Entry 9IPV (electron microscopy, 2.53 A resolution); this record covers chains A and S of the 5 polymer chains in the assembly.

Chain A:
Protein: Guanine nucleotide-binding protein G(i) subunit alpha-1
Organism: Homo sapiens
UniProtKB: P63096 (GNAI1_HUMAN); residue numbers follow UniProt; this construct covers 1-354
Amino-acid sequence (354 residues; each row starts with the number of its first residue):
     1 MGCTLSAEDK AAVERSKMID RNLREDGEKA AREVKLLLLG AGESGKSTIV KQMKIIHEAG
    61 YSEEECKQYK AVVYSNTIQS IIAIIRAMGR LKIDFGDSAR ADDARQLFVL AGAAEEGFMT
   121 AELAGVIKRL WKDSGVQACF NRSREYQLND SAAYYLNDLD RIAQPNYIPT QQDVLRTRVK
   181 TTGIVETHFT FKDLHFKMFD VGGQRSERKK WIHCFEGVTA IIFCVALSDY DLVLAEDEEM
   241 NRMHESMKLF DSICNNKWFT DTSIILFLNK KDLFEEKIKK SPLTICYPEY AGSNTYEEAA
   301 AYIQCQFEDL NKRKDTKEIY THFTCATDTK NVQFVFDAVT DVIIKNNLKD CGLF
Disordered / not traced: 1-4, 53-177
UniProt features mapped onto this chain:
  - region: K35 to T48 (G1 motif), D173 to T181 (G2 motif), F196 to R205 (G3 motif), I265 to D272 (G4 motif), T324 to T329 (G5 motif)
  - binding site (GTP): E43 to T48, S151, L175 to T181, D200 to Q204, N269 to D272, A326
  - binding site (Mg(2+)): S47, T181
  - modified residue: R178 (ADP-ribosylarginine), Q204 (Deamidated glutamine), C351 (ADP-ribosylcysteine)
  - lipidation: G2 (N-myristoyl glycine), C3 (S-palmitoyl cysteine)

Chain S:
Protein: scfv16
Organism: Homo sapiens
Notes: antibody fragment or engineered binder
Amino-acid sequence (259 residues; each row starts with the number of its first residue):
     1 DVQLVESGGG LVQPGGSRKL SCSASGFAFS SFGMHWVRQA PEKGLEWVAY ISSGSGTIYY
    61 ADTVKGRFTI SRDDPKNTLF LQMTSLRSED TAMYYCVRSI YYYGSSPFDF WGQGTTLTVS
   121 SGGGGSGGGG SGGGGSDIVM TQATSSVPVT PGESVSISCR SSKSLLHSNG NTYLYWFLQR
   181 PGQSPQLLIY RMSNLASGVP DRFSGSGSGT AFTLTISRLE AEDVGVYYCM QHLEYPLTFG
   241 AGTKLELKAA AHHHHHHHH
Disordered / not traced: 1, 120-135, 248-259
Disulfide bonds: C159-C229

How chain A and chain S interact:
Contacting residue pairs (23):
  L5(A) with H167(S)
  S6(A) with H167(S); N169(S), hydrogen bond; Y173(S), hydrogen bond
  A7(A) with L233(S); Y235(S), hydrophobic
  E8(A) with Y101(S); Y173(S); Y175(S), hydrogen bond; R191(S), salt bridge; H232(S), salt bridge
  D9(A) with N169(S), hydrogen bond
  A11(A) with Y101(S), hydrophobic
  A12(A) with Y101(S)
  E14(A) with S52(S), hydrogen bond; S53(S); G56(S); T57(S)
  R15(A) with I100(S); Y101(S); Y102(S)
  M18(A) with S53(S); G54(S)
Other interface residues (no listed pair), chain S (20 interface residues in all): S31, Y50, P107, E234

Overview:
Chain A and chain S form an interface of 10 and 20 residues respectively; the contacts include 5 hydrogen
bonds and 2 salt bridges. Polar pairs include E8(A)-R191(S), E8(A)-H232(S) and S6(A)-N169(S).
Here chain A is Guanine nucleotide-binding protein G(i) subunit alpha-1 and chain S is scfv16, both from Homo
sapiens. Entry 9IPV (Structure of JR14a-C3aR-Gi-scFv16 complex) was determined by electron microscopy.
